Entry 8JQ5 (X-ray diffraction, 1.73 A resolution); this record covers chains A and B of the 4 polymer chains in the assembly.

== Chain A (and B) ==
Name: L-rhamnose isomerase
Source organism: Lacticaseibacillus rhamnosus
Notes: chain B of this document is another copy of the same molecule, construct and numbering; everything in this record applies to it too
Amino-acid sequence (434 residues; each row starts with the number of its first residue):
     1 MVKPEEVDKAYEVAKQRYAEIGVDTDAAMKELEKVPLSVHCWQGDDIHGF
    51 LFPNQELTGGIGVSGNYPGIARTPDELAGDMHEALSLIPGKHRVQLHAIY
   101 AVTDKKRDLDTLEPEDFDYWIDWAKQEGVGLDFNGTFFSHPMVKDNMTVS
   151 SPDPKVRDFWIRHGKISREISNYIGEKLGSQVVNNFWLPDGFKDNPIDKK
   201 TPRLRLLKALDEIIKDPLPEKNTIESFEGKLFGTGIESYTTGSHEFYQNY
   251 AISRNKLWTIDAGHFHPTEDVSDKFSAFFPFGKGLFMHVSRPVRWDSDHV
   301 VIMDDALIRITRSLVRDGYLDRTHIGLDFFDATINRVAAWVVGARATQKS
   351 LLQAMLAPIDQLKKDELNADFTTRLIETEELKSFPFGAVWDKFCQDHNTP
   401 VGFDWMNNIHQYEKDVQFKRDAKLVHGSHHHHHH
Unresolved in the structure: 421-434 (chain B: 422-434)
Bound ions: Mn2+ site 1: Glu228, Asp261, His288, Asp328 (together with D-psicose); Mn2+ site 2: His264, Asp296, Asp298 (together with D-psicose)
Small-molecule neighbours:
  - D-psicose (PSJ): Trp42, Ile47, Ile61, His97, Phe138, Asn185, Trp187, Glu228, Lys230, Asp261, His264, His288, Asp296, Asp328, Phe330
  - alpha-D-psicofuranose (PSV): Lys144, Asp153, Lys155
Reported in the primary citation:
  - Mn2+ coordination: Glu228, Asp261, His264, His288, Asp296, Asp328
  - binding site for D-psicose: Ile47, Ile61, His97, Phe138, Trp187, Lys230, Asp328, Phe330
  - binding site for alpha-D-psicofuranose: His97
  - catalytic residues: Asp328 (proposed by the authors, not directly observed)
  - conformationally variable residues (order/disorder transition): Asn54 to Gly65

== How chain A and chain B interact ==
Contacting residue pairs (77; chain A residue first):
  Val2(A) - Arg17(B)
  Val2(A) - Glu20(B)
  Glu6(A) - Val13(B)
  Glu6(A) - Gln16(B)
  Glu6(A) - Arg17(B)
  Glu6(A) - Glu20(B)
  Val13(A) - Glu6(B)
  Gln16(A) - Glu6(B)
  Arg17(A) - Val2(B)
  Arg17(A) - Glu6(B)
  Arg17(A) - Asp391(B)  salt bridge
  Glu20(A) - Val2(B)
  Glu20(A) - Glu6(B)
  Ile21(A) - Phe403(B)  hydrophobic
  Tyr67(A) - Thr372(B)
  Pro267(A) - Thr268(B)
  Thr268(A) - Pro267(B)
  Thr268(A) - Arg294(B)  hydrogen bond (backbone-side chain)
  Arg294(A) - Thr268(B)  hydrogen bond (side chain-backbone)
  Ile302(A) - Leu375(B)  hydrophobic
  Ile302(A) - Glu379(B)
  Ile302(A) - Lys382(B)
  Met303(A) - Glu379(B)  hydrogen bond (backbone-side chain)
  Met303(A) - Lys382(B)  hydrogen bond (backbone-side chain)
  Asp304(A) - Asp305(B)
  Asp305(A) - Asp304(B)
  Asp305(A) - Asp305(B)  hydrogen bond (side chain-backbone)
  Ile334(A) - Phe371(B)
  Ile334(A) - Thr372(B)
  Ile334(A) - Leu375(B)  hydrophobic
  Asn335(A) - Thr372(B)  hydrogen bond (backbone-side chain)
  Val342(A) - Leu375(B)  hydrophobic
  Val342(A) - Ile376(B)  hydrophobic
  Val342(A) - Glu379(B)
  Lys349(A) - Glu379(B)  hydrogen bond (side chain-backbone)
  Lys349(A) - Ser383(B)  hydrogen bond
  Phe371(A) - Ile334(B)
  Thr372(A) - Tyr67(B)
  Thr372(A) - Ile334(B)
  Thr372(A) - Asn335(B)  hydrogen bond (side chain-backbone)
  Leu375(A) - Ile302(B)  hydrophobic
  Leu375(A) - Ile334(B)  hydrophobic
  Leu375(A) - Val342(B)  hydrophobic
  Ile376(A) - Val342(B)  hydrophobic
  Ile376(A) - Trp405(B)  hydrophobic
  Ile376(A) - Met406(B)  hydrophobic
  Glu377(A) - Phe403(B)
  Glu377(A) - Met406(B)
  Glu379(A) - Ile302(B)
  Glu379(A) - Met303(B)  hydrogen bond (side chain-backbone)
  Glu379(A) - Val342(B)
  Glu379(A) - Lys349(B)  hydrogen bond (backbone-side chain)
  Glu380(A) - Gly402(B)
  Glu380(A) - Phe403(B)
  Glu380(A) - Trp405(B)  hydrogen bond
  Lys382(A) - Met303(B)  hydrogen bond (side chain-backbone)
  Lys382(A) - Phe386(B)
  Ser383(A) - Lys349(B)  hydrogen bond
  Ser383(A) - Phe386(B)
  Ser383(A) - Gly387(B)
  Ser383(A) - Trp390(B)
  Phe384(A) - Phe403(B)  hydrophobic
  Phe386(A) - Lys382(B)
  Phe386(A) - Ser383(B)
  Gly387(A) - Ser383(B)
  Trp390(A) - Ser383(B)
  Asp391(A) - Arg17(B)  salt bridge
  Val401(A) - Arg17(B)
  Gly402(A) - Glu380(B)
  Phe403(A) - Ile21(B)  hydrophobic
  Phe403(A) - Glu377(B)
  Phe403(A) - Glu380(B)
  Phe403(A) - Phe384(B)  hydrophobic
  Trp405(A) - Ile376(B)  hydrophobic
  Trp405(A) - Glu380(B)  hydrogen bond
  Met406(A) - Ile376(B)  hydrophobic
  Met406(A) - Glu377(B)
Also at the interface, not in a pair above, chain A (53 interface residues in all): Met1, Lys3, Lys9, Ala10, Glu269, Asp270, Arg291, Val300, Thr333, Ala338, Arg345, Ala346, Thr373, Leu381, His410
Also at the interface, not in a pair above, chain B (50 interface residues in all): Met1, Lys9, Ala10, Asp270, Arg291, Val300, Ala338, Arg345, Ala346, Thr373, Leu381, Val401, His410

== Overview ==
53 residues of chain A and 50 residues of chain B are in contact, with 15 hydrogen bonds and 2 salt bridges.
Polar pairs include Arg17(A)-Asp391(B), Thr268(A)-Arg294(B) and Met303(A)-Glu379(B). Chain A binds D-psicose
and alpha-D-psicofuranose. From the paper: the catalytic residue Asp328(A); a binding site for D-psicose at
Ile47(A), Ile61(A) and His97(A) among others.
Chain A and chain B are both L-rhamnose isomerase (Lacticaseibacillus rhamnosus); the structure, Crystal
structure of Lactobacillus rhamnosus L-rhamnose isomerase in complex with D-allulose, was determined by X-ray
diffraction (same publication as 8JQ3, 8JQ4 and 8JQ6).
